2XY8 - chains A and B; structure by solution NMR.

Chain A:
Molecule: DNA polymerase III subunit epsilon
From: Escherichia coli
Notes: EC 2.7.7.7; fragment: exonuclease domain, residues 1-186
UniProtKB: P03007 (DPO3E_ECOLI); residue numbers follow UniProt; this construct covers 1-186
Sequence (186 residues; row label = number of the first residue in the row):
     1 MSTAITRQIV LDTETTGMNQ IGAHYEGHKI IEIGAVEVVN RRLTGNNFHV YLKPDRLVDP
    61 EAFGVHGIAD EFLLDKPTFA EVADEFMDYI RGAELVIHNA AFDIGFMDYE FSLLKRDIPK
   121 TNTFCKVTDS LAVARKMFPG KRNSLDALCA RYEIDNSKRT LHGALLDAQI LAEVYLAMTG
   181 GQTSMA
Unresolved in the structure: 1-6, 182-186
Bound ions: Ca2+: Asp-12, Glu-14, Asp-167
UniProt features mapped onto this chain:
  - active site: His-162 (Proton acceptor)
  - binding site (a divalent metal cation): Asp-12, Glu-14, Asp-167
  - binding site (substrate): Asp-12, Glu-14, Glu-61, His-66, Asp-167
  - mutagenesis: Thr-15 (T15I: In mutD5, reduces suppression of AZT sensitivity of holC or yoaA knockouts, reduces exonuclease activity)

Chain B:
Molecule: DNA polymerase III subunit theta
From: Escherichia coli
Notes: EC 2.7.7.7
UniProtKB: P0ABT0 (HOLE_ECO57); numbering as in UniProt (aligned over 1-76)
Sequence (76 residues; each row starts with the number of its first residue):
     1 MLKNLAKLDQ TEMDKVNVDL AAAGVAFKER YNMPVIAEAV EREQPEHLRS WFRERLIAHR
    61 LASVNLSRLP YEPKLK
Unresolved in the structure: 1-9, 71-76

Chain A / chain B interface:
Residue-residue contacts (26; chain A residue first):
  Tyr-51(A) / Val-16(B)
  Asp-55(A) / Leu-69(B)
  Pro-60(A) / Met-33(B)
  Phe-63(A) / Phe-27(B)
  Phe-63(A) / Val-35(B)
  Gly-67(A) / Leu-20(B)
  Ile-68(A) / Leu-20(B)
  Ala-69(A) / Ala-23(B)
  Asp-70(A) / Arg-30(B)
  Glu-71(A) / Ala-26(B)
  Glu-71(A) / Arg-30(B)
  Glu-71(A) / His-59(B)
  Glu-71(A) / Ala-62(B)
  Glu-71(A) / Ser-63(B)
  Phe-72(A) / Val-16(B)
  Phe-72(A) / Asp-19(B)
  Phe-72(A) / Leu-20(B)
  Phe-72(A) / Ala-23(B)
  Phe-72(A) / His-59(B)
  Leu-74(A) / Ala-62(B)
  Leu-74(A) / Leu-66(B)
  Lys-76(A) / Asp-19(B)
  Thr-160(A) / Asn-17(B)
  Leu-161(A) / Met-13(B)
  His-162(A) / Asn-17(B)
  His-162(A) / Glu-43(B)
Interface residues without a listed pair, chain A (18 interface residues in all): Leu-57, Asp-75, Leu-165
Interface residues without a listed pair, chain B (21 interface residues in all): Gly-24, Pro-34, Asn-65, Ser-67

Overview:
18 residues of chain A face 21 of chain B across their interface. Asp-12(A), Glu-14(A) and Asp-167(A)
coordinate Ca2+. From UniProt: active-site residue His-162(A), 3 divalent metal cation-binding residues, 5
substrate-binding residues and 5 mutagenesis sites on chain A.
Chain A is DNA polymerase III subunit epsilon and chain B is DNA polymerase III subunit theta, both from
Escherichia coli; the structure, Paramagnetic-based NMR structure of the complex between the N- terminal
epsilon domain and the theta domain ..., was determined by solution NMR.
